PDB entry 4I56 | X-ray diffraction, 1.50 A resolution | chains A and B

[Chain A]
Molecule: 3-hydroxy-3-methylglutaryl-coenzyme A reductase
Source organism: Pseudomonas mevalonii
Notes: EC 1.1.1.88
UniProt: P13702 (MVAA_PSEMV); residue numbers follow UniProt; this construct covers 1-428
Sequence (428 residues; each row starts with the number of its first residue):
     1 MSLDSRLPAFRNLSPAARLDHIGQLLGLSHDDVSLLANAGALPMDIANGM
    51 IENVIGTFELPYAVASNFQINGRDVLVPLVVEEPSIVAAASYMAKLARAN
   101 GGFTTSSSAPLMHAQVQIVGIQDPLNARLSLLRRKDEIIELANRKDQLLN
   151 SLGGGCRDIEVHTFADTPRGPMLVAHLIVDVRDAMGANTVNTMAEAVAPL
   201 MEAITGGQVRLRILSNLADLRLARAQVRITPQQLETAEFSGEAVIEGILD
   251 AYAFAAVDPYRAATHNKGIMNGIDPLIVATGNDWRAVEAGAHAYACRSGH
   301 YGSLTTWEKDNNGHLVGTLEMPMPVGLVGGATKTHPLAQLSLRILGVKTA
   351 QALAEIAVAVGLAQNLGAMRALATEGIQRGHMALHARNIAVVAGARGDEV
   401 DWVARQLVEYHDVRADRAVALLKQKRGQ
Disordered / not traced: 1-2, 376-428
Ligand contacts: dithio-HMG-coa (1CZ; (3S,5S,9R,21S)-1-[(2R,3S,4R,5R)-5-(6-amino-9H-purin-9-yl)-4-hydroxy-3-(phosphonooxy)tetrahydrofuran-2-yl]-3,5,9,21-tetrahydroxy-8,8,21-trimethyl-10,14-dioxo-19-thioxo-2,4,6-trioxa-18-thia-11,15-diaza-3,5-diphosphatricosan-23-oic acid 3,5-dioxide): Arg11, Ser66, Asn67, Glu83, Pro84, Ser85, Ile86, Ala88, Ala89, Ser91, Tyr92, Lys95, Arg261, Thr264, His265, Gly268, Asn271, Gln364, Gly367, Ala368, Arg370, Ala371, Leu372

[Chain B]
Molecule: 3-hydroxy-3-methylglutaryl-coenzyme A reductase
Source organism: Pseudomonas mevalonii
Notes: EC 1.1.1.88
UniProt: P13702 (MVAA_PSEMV); residues 501-928 here correspond to UniProt positions 1-428 (UniProt number = residue number - 500)
Sequence (428 residues; row label = number of the first residue in the row):
   501 MSLDSRLPAFRNLSPAARLDHIGQLLGLSHDDVSLLANAGALPMDIANGM
   551 IENVIGTFELPYAVASNFQINGRDVLVPLVVEEPSIVAAASYMAKLARAN
   601 GGFTTSSSAPLMHAQVQIVGIQDPLNARLSLLRRKDEIIELANRKDQLLN
   651 SLGGGCRDIEVHTFADTPRGPMLVAHLIVDVRDAMGANTVNTMAEAVAPL
   701 MEAITGGQVRLRILSNLADLRLARAQVRITPQQLETAEFSGEAVIEGILD
   751 AYAFAAVDPYRAATHNKGIMNGIDPLIVATGNDWRAVEAGAHAYACRSGH
   801 YGSLTTWEKDNNGHLVGTLEMPMPVGLVGGATKTHPLAQLSLRILGVKTA
   851 QALAEIAVAVGLAQNLGAMRALATEGIQRGHMALHARNIAVVAGARGDEV
   901 DWVARQLVEYHDVRADRAVALLKQKRGQ
Disordered / not traced: 501-502, 879-928
Ligand contacts: dithio-HMG-coa (1CZ; (3S,5S,9R,21S)-1-[(2R,3S,4R,5R)-5-(6-amino-9H-purin-9-yl)-4-hydroxy-3-(phosphonooxy)tetrahydrofuran-2-yl]-3,5,9,21-tetrahydroxy-8,8,21-trimethyl-10,14-dioxo-19-thioxo-2,4,6-trioxa-18-thia-11,15-diaza-3,5-diphosphatricosan-23-oic acid 3,5-dioxide): Glu552, Asn553, Ile713, Leu714

[Interface between chain A and chain B]
Inter-chain disulfides: Cys296(A)-Cys796(B)
Pairs across the interface (231; chain A residue first):
  Phe10(A) - Asn553(B)
  Arg11(A) - Asn553(B)
  Pro15(A) - Met544(B)  hydrophobic
  Pro15(A) - Asn548(B)
  Pro15(A) - Val554(B)
  Arg18(A) - Asn548(B)  hydrogen bond
  Arg18(A) - Asn553(B)
  Arg18(A) - Val554(B)  hydrogen bond (side chain-backbone)
  Arg18(A) - Ile555(B)
  Leu19(A) - Ile555(B)
  Leu36(A) - Ile555(B)  hydrophobic
  Leu36(A) - Gly556(B)
  Leu36(A) - Thr557(B)
  Ala39(A) - Gly540(B)
  Gly40(A) - Ala539(B)
  Gly40(A) - Glu559(B)
  Ala41(A) - Glu559(B)  hydrogen bond (backbone-side chain)
  Leu42(A) - Glu559(B)  hydrogen bond (backbone-side chain)
  Met44(A) - Pro515(B)  hydrophobic
  Ala47(A) - Pro561(B)
  Asn48(A) - Pro515(B)
  Asn48(A) - Arg518(B)  hydrogen bond
  Met50(A) - Pro561(B)  hydrophobic
  Met50(A) - Glu582(B)
  Met50(A) - Pro584(B)
  Ile51(A) - Pro561(B)  hydrophobic
  Ile51(A) - Ala563(B)  hydrophobic
  Ile51(A) - Val581(B)
  Ile51(A) - Glu582(B)
  Ile51(A) - Glu583(B)
  Glu52(A) - Ala563(B)
  Glu52(A) - Pro584(B)
  Glu52(A) - Ser585(B)  hydrogen bond (side chain-backbone)
  Glu52(A) - Ile586(B)
  Glu52(A) - Val587(B)  hydrogen bond (side chain-backbone)
  Glu52(A) - Ala588(B)  hydrogen bond (side chain-backbone)
  Asn53(A) - Phe510(B)
  Asn53(A) - Arg511(B)
  Asn53(A) - Arg518(B)
  Asn53(A) - Ala563(B)
  Asn53(A) - Val564(B)  hydrogen bond (side chain-backbone)
  Asn53(A) - Val587(B)
  Asn53(A) - Ser591(B)
  Val54(A) - Pro515(B)
  Val54(A) - Arg518(B)  hydrogen bond (backbone-side chain)
  Val54(A) - Tyr562(B)
  Val54(A) - Ala563(B)  hydrophobic
  Ile55(A) - Arg518(B)
  Ile55(A) - Ile522(B)  hydrophobic
  Ile55(A) - Leu536(B)  hydrophobic
  Ile55(A) - Tyr562(B)  hydrogen bond (backbone-backbone)
  Ile55(A) - Val564(B)  hydrophobic
  Gly56(A) - Pro561(B)
  Gly56(A) - Tyr562(B)  hydrogen bond (backbone-backbone)
  Thr57(A) - Glu559(B)  hydrogen bond
  Thr57(A) - Leu560(B)
  Thr57(A) - Tyr562(B)
  Thr57(A) - Leu837(B)
  Phe58(A) - Phe558(B)
  Phe58(A) - Glu559(B)
  Phe58(A) - Leu560(B)  hydrogen bond (backbone-backbone)
  Phe58(A) - Val580(B)  hydrophobic
  Phe58(A) - Val778(B)
  Phe58(A) - Ala779(B)
  Phe58(A) - His835(B)
  Phe58(A) - Leu837(B)  hydrophobic
  Phe58(A) - Ala838(B)
  Glu59(A) - Gly540(B)
  Glu59(A) - Ala541(B)  hydrogen bond (side chain-backbone)
  Glu59(A) - Leu542(B)  hydrogen bond (side chain-backbone)
  Glu59(A) - Thr557(B)  hydrogen bond
  Glu59(A) - Phe558(B)
  Glu59(A) - Glu559(B)
  Glu59(A) - His835(B)  hydrogen bond (backbone-side chain)
  Leu60(A) - Thr557(B)
  Leu60(A) - Phe558(B)  hydrogen bond (backbone-backbone)
  Pro61(A) - Ala547(B)
  Pro61(A) - Met550(B)
  Pro61(A) - Ile551(B)  hydrophobic
  Pro61(A) - Val554(B)  hydrophobic
  Pro61(A) - Gly556(B)
  Tyr62(A) - Val554(B)
  Tyr62(A) - Ile555(B)  hydrogen bond (backbone-backbone)
  Tyr62(A) - Gly556(B)  hydrogen bond (backbone-backbone)
  Tyr62(A) - Thr557(B)
  Tyr62(A) - Phe558(B)  hydrophobic
  Ala63(A) - Ile551(B)  hydrophobic
  Ala63(A) - Glu552(B)
  Ala63(A) - Asn553(B)
  Val64(A) - Asn553(B)  hydrogen bond (backbone-side chain)
  Val64(A) - Ile555(B)  hydrophobic
  Val80(A) - Phe558(B)  hydrophobic
  Val81(A) - Ile551(B)
  Val81(A) - Arg785(B)
  Glu82(A) - Met550(B)
  Glu82(A) - Ile551(B)
  Glu82(A) - Gly781(B)
  Glu82(A) - Asn782(B)
  Glu82(A) - Asp783(B)
  Glu82(A) - Trp784(B)
  Glu82(A) - Arg785(B)  salt bridge
  Glu82(A) - Ala831(B)
  Glu83(A) - Ile551(B)
  Glu83(A) - Asp783(B)
  Glu83(A) - Arg785(B)  salt bridge
  Pro84(A) - Met550(B)
  Pro84(A) - Glu552(B)
  Ser85(A) - Glu552(B)  hydrogen bond (backbone-side chain)
  Ile86(A) - Glu552(B)
  Val87(A) - Glu552(B)  hydrogen bond (backbone-side chain)
  Val87(A) - Asn553(B)
  Ala88(A) - Glu552(B)  hydrogen bond (backbone-side chain)
  Ser91(A) - Asn553(B)
  His113(A) - Tyr760(B)
  Gln115(A) - Phe754(B)
  Gln115(A) - Asp758(B)  hydrogen bond
  Gln115(A) - Tyr760(B)
  Gln115(A) - Arg761(B)
  Gln117(A) - Asp750(B)
  Gln117(A) - Phe754(B)
  Phe164(A) - Val757(B)  hydrophobic
  Phe164(A) - Asp758(B)
  Arg169(A) - Glu746(B)  salt bridge
  Arg169(A) - Leu749(B)
  Arg169(A) - Asp750(B)  salt bridge
  Arg169(A) - Ala753(B)
  Met172(A) - Asp750(B)
  Met172(A) - Phe754(B)  hydrophobic
  Val174(A) - Phe754(B)  hydrophobic
  His176(A) - Tyr760(B)
  Glu195(A) - Gln878(B)
  Glu202(A) - Ile877(B)
  Val209(A) - Ile877(B)
  Arg210(A) - Gly747(B)
  Arg210(A) - Asp750(B)  salt bridge
  Leu211(A) - Ala751(B)  hydrophobic
  Leu211(A) - Arg761(B)
  Leu211(A) - Leu872(B)  hydrophobic
  Arg212(A) - Leu872(B)
  Arg212(A) - Glu875(B)  hydrogen bond (side chain-backbone)
  Arg212(A) - Gly876(B)  hydrogen bond (side chain-backbone)
  Arg212(A) - Ile877(B)
  Ile213(A) - Arg761(B)
  Leu214(A) - Thr764(B)
  Ser215(A) - Tyr760(B)  hydrogen bond (side chain-backbone)
  Ser215(A) - Thr764(B)
  Asn216(A) - Thr764(B)  hydrogen bond (backbone-side chain)
  Asn216(A) - Lys767(B)
  Leu217(A) - Tyr760(B)
  Leu217(A) - Ala763(B)
  Asp219(A) - Tyr760(B)  hydrogen bond
  Glu246(A) - Arg669(B)  salt bridge
  Gly247(A) - Arg710(B)
  Leu249(A) - Arg669(B)
  Asp250(A) - Gln617(B)
  Asp250(A) - Arg669(B)  salt bridge
  Asp250(A) - Met672(B)
  Asp250(A) - Arg710(B)  salt bridge
  Ala251(A) - Leu711(B)  hydrophobic
  Ala253(A) - Arg669(B)
  Ala253(A) - Met672(B)  hydrophobic
  Phe254(A) - Gln615(B)
  Phe254(A) - Gln617(B)
  Phe254(A) - Met672(B)  hydrophobic
  Phe254(A) - Val674(B)  hydrophobic
  Val257(A) - Phe664(B)  hydrophobic
  Asp258(A) - Gln615(B)  hydrogen bond
  Asp258(A) - Phe664(B)
  Pro259(A) - Leu717(B)
  Tyr260(A) - His613(B)
  Tyr260(A) - Gln615(B)
  Tyr260(A) - His676(B)
  Tyr260(A) - Ser715(B)  hydrogen bond (backbone-side chain)
  Tyr260(A) - Leu717(B)
  Tyr260(A) - Asp719(B)  hydrogen bond
  Arg261(A) - Gln615(B)
  Arg261(A) - Leu711(B)
  Arg261(A) - Ile713(B)
  Ala263(A) - Leu717(B)  hydrophobic
  Ala263(A) - Ala789(B)
  Ala263(A) - Ala793(B)  hydrophobic
  Thr264(A) - Leu714(B)  hydrogen bond (side chain-backbone)
  Thr264(A) - Ser715(B)
  Thr264(A) - Asn716(B)  hydrogen bond (side chain-backbone)
  Lys267(A) - Asn716(B)
  Lys267(A) - Asp783(B)  salt bridge
  Lys267(A) - Arg785(B)
  Lys267(A) - Ala786(B)
  Lys267(A) - Ala789(B)
  Met270(A) - Arg785(B)
  Asn271(A) - Arg785(B)  hydrogen bond
  Asp274(A) - Trp784(B)  hydrogen bond
  Asp274(A) - Arg785(B)
  Val278(A) - Phe558(B)
  Val278(A) - Trp784(B)  hydrophobic
  Ala279(A) - Phe558(B)
  Asp283(A) - Glu582(B)
  Asp283(A) - Glu583(B)
  Asp283(A) - Lys767(B)  salt bridge
  Trp284(A) - Glu582(B)
  Trp284(A) - Asp774(B)  hydrogen bond
  Trp284(A) - Trp784(B)
  Arg285(A) - Val581(B)
  Arg285(A) - Glu582(B)  salt bridge
  Arg285(A) - Glu583(B)  salt bridge
  Arg285(A) - Lys767(B)
  Arg285(A) - Met770(B)
  Arg285(A) - Asn771(B)  hydrogen bond
  Arg285(A) - Asp774(B)
  Arg285(A) - Glu788(B)
  Ala286(A) - Lys767(B)
  Glu288(A) - Arg785(B)
  Glu288(A) - Glu788(B)
  Ala289(A) - Ala763(B)
  Ala289(A) - Lys767(B)
  Ala289(A) - His792(B)
  His292(A) - Ala789(B)
  His292(A) - His792(B)
  Cys296(A) - Cys796(B)  disulfide
  Cys296(A) - Tyr801(B)  hydrophobic
  Gly299(A) - Gly799(B)
  Tyr301(A) - Cys796(B)  hydrophobic
  Ala331(A) - Glu582(B)
  His335(A) - Phe558(B)
  His335(A) - Glu559(B)  hydrogen bond (side chain-backbone)
  Leu337(A) - Thr557(B)
  Leu337(A) - Phe558(B)  hydrophobic
  Leu372(A) - Leu711(B)  hydrophobic
  Leu372(A) - Arg712(B)
  Leu372(A) - Ile713(B)  hydrophobic
  Glu375(A) - Arg712(B)  hydrogen bond (backbone-side chain)
Also at the interface, not in a pair above, chain A (104 interface residues in all): Ala65, Ser66, Leu79, Thr167, Ala196, Ala198, Pro199, Gly281, Asn282, Ala293, Ala338
Also at the interface, not in a pair above, chain B (103 interface residues in all): Leu519, Ala565, Ser566, Thr667, Glu695, Pro759, Ala873

[Overview]
104 residues of chain A and 103 residues of chain B are in contact, with 1 disulfide bond, 42 hydrogen bonds
and 12 salt bridges. Polar contacts include Glu82(A)-Arg785(B), Glu83(A)-Arg785(B) and Arg169(A)-Glu746(B).
Dithio-HMG-coa is bound between chain A and chain B.
Chain A and chain B are both 3-hydroxy-3-methylglutaryl-coenzyme A reductase (Pseudomonas mevalonii); the
structure, HMG-CoA reductase from pseudomonas mevalonii complexed with dithio-HMG-coa, was determined by X-ray
diffraction, deposited together with 4I4B, 4I64, 4I6A and 4I6W.
